8VUY - chains H and L of the 8 polymer chains in the assembly; structure by electron microscopy, 3.81 A resolution.

Chain H:
Molecule: 003-102 Heavy
From: Homo sapiens
Amino-acid sequence (115 residues; numbered 2 to 116; the number before each row is that of its first residue):
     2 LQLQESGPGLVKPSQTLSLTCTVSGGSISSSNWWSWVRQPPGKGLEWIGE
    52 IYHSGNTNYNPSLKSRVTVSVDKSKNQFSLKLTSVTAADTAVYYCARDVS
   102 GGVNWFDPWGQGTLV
Cystine bridges: Cys-22/Cys-96

Chain L:
Molecule: 003-102 Light
From: Homo sapiens
Amino-acid sequence (108 residues; numbered 1 to 108; the number before each row is that of its first residue):
     1 NFMLTQPHSVSESPGKTVTISCTRSSGSIASNYVQWYQQRPGSAPTTVIY
    51 EDNQRPSGVPDRFSGSIDSSSNSASLTISGLKTEDEADYYCQSYDSSTVV
   101 FGGGTKLT
Cystine bridges: Cys-22/Cys-91

How chain H and chain L interact:
Residue-residue contacts (18; chain H residue first):
  Lys-44(H) with Tyr-90(L)
  Gly-45(H) with Tyr-90(L)
  Leu-46(H) with Tyr-90(L), hydrophobic; Phe-101(L)
  Trp-48(H) with Val-99(L), hydrophobic
  Pro-62(H) with Thr-98(L)
  Tyr-95(H) with Pro-45(L)
  Val-104(H) with Tyr-33(L); Glu-51(L)
  Asn-105(H) with Tyr-94(L)
  Trp-106(H) with Tyr-37(L); Thr-47(L); Tyr-50(L)
  Phe-107(H) with Tyr-37(L), hydrogen bond (backbone-side chain)
  Trp-110(H) with Tyr-37(L); Ala-44(L), hydrophobic; Pro-45(L)
  Gly-111(H) with Ala-44(L)
Other interface residues (no listed pair), chain H (16 interface residues in all): Glu-51, Asn-61, Gly-103, Asp-108
Other interface residues (no listed pair), chain L (16 interface residues in all): Gln-35, Ser-43, Gln-92, Gly-103

Summary:
The chain H/chain L interface involves 16 residues from each chain; the contacts include 1 hydrogen bond. The
hydrogen-bonded pair is Phe-107(H)/Tyr-37(L).
Here chain H is 003-102 Heavy and chain L is 003-102 Light, both from Homo sapiens. Entry 8VUY (Rat GluN1-2B
with Fab 003-102) was determined by electron microscopy (same publication as 8VUH, 8VUJ, 8VUL, 8VUN, 8VUQ,
8VUR, 8VUT and 8VVH).
